9LVJ - chains B and F of the 18 polymer chains in the assembly; structure by electron microscopy, 3.82 A resolution.

# Chain B
Molecule: GATOR2 complex protein MIOS
From: Homo sapiens
UniProt: Q9NXC5 (MIOS_HUMAN); residues 1-875 here = UniProt positions 1-875
Sequence (875 residues; each row starts with the number of its first residue):
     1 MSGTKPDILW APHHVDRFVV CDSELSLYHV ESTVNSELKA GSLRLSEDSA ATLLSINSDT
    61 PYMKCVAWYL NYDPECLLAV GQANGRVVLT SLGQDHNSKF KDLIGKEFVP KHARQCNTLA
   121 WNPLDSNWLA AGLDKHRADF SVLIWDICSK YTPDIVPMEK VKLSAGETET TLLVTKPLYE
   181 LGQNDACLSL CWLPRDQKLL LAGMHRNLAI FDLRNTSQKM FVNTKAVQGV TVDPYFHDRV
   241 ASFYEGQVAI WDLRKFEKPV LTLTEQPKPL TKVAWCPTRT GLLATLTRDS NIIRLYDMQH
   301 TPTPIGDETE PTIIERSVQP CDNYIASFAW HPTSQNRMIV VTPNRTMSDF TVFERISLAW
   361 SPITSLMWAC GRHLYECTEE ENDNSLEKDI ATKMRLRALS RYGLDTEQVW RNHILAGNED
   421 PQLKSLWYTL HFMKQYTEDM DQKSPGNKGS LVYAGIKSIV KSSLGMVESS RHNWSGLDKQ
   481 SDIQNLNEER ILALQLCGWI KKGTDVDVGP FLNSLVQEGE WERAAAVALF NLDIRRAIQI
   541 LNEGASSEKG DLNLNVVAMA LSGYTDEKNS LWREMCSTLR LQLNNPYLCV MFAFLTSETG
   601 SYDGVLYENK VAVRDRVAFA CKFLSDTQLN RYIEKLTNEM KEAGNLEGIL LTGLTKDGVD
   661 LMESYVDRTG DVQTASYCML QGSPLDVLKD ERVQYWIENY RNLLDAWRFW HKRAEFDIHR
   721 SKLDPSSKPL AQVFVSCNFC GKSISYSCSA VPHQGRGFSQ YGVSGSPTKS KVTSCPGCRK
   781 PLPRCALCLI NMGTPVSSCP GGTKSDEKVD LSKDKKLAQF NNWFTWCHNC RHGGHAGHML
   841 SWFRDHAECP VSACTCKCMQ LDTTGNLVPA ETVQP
Unresolved in the structure: 1-4, 34-41, 150-174, 302-311, 352-355, 381-388, 439-449, 463-468, 476-482, 549-551, 748-779, 796-817, 865-875
Metal / ion sites: Zn2+ site 1 near Gly741 (its only coordinating residue here); Zn2+ site 2 near Cys830 (its only coordinating residue here)
UniProt features mapped onto this chain:
  - zinc finger: Val735 to Pro781 (C4-type), Leu782 to Thr863 (RING-type)
  - binding site (Zn(2+)): Cys737, Cys740, Cys775, Cys778, Cys788, Cys827, Cys830, His832, His835, His838, Cys849, Cys854, Cys858
  - modified residue (Phosphoserine): Ser759, Ser766
  - mutagenesis: Ala560 (A560E: Impaired assembly of the GATOR2 complex), Cys785 to Cys788 (Impaired amino-acid-mediated mTORC1 activation)

# Chain F
Molecule: Isoform B of Nucleoporin SEH1
From: Homo sapiens
UniProt: Q96EE3 (SEH1_HUMAN), isoform Q96EE3-1; residues 1-421 here = UniProt positions 1-421
Sequence (421 residues; each row starts with the number of its first residue):
     1 MFVARSIAAD HKDLIHDVSF DFHGRRMATC SSDQSVKVWD KSESGDWHCT ASWKTHSGSV
    61 WRVTWAHPEF GQVLASCSFD RTAAVWEEIV GESNDKLRGQ SHWVKRTTLV DSRTSVTDVK
   121 FAPKHMGLML ATCSADGIVR IYEAPDVMNL SQWSLQHEIS CKLSCSCISW NPSSSRAHSP
   181 MIAVGSDDSS PNAMAKVQIF EYNENTRKYA KAETLMTVTD PVHDIAFAPN LGRSFHILAI
   241 ATKDVRIFTL KPVRKELTSS GGPTKFEIHI VAQFDNHNSQ VWRVSWNITG TVLASSGDDG
   301 CVRLWKANYM DNWKCTGILK GNGSPVNGSS QQGTSNPSLG STIPSLQNSL NGSSAGRYFF
   361 TPLDSPRAGS RWSSYAQLLP PPPPPLVEHS CDADTANLQY PHPRRRYLSR PLNPLPENEG
   421 I
Unresolved in the structure: 92-98, 189-192, 254-261, 321-421
UniProt features mapped onto this chain:
  - modified residue (Phosphoserine): Ser179, Ser190
  - cross-link: Lys12 (Glycyl lysine isopeptide (Lys-Gly) (interchain with G-Cter in SUMO2))

# How chain B and chain F interact
Contacting residue pairs (24):
  Trp360(B) with Trp286(F); Asn287(F)
  Pro362(B) with Phe22(F)
  Gly371(B) with His11(F); Ile15(F)
  Arg372(B) with Ala9(F); Asp10(F); His11(F), hydrogen bond (backbone-backbone)
  His373(B) with Ala9(F)
  Leu374(B) with Ser6(F); Ile7(F), hydrogen bond (backbone-backbone); Ala9(F), hydrophobic
  Tyr375(B) with Arg5(F); Ser6(F); Ile7(F)
  Glu376(B) with Val3(F); Ala4(F); Arg5(F), hydrogen bond (backbone-backbone)
  Cys377(B) with Val3(F)
  Thr378(B) with Met1(F); Phe2(F); Val3(F), hydrogen bond (backbone-backbone)
  Glu379(B) with Met1(F)
  Glu380(B) with Met1(F), hydrogen bond (backbone-backbone)
Other interface residues (no listed pair), chain B (15 interface residues in all): Ser357, Ser361, Ala391
Other interface residues (no listed pair), chain F (19 interface residues in all): Asp13, Val18, His23, Ile288, Thr289

# Overview
Chain B and chain F form an interface of 15 and 19 residues respectively, with 5 hydrogen bonds. Backbone
hydrogen bonds pair Arg372(B)-His11(F), Leu374(B)-Ile7(F) and Glu376(B)-Arg5(F). Curated annotation (UniProt)
lists 13 Zn2+-binding residues and 5 mutagenesis sites on chain B.
Chain B is GATOR2 complex protein MIOS and chain F is Isoform B of Nucleoporin SEH1, both from Homo sapiens;
the structure, Cryo-EM structure of Sestrin2 bound human GATOR2 complex, was determined by electron
microscopy, deposited together with 9LVK and 9LWF.
